Entry 8QMY (X-ray diffraction, 1.90 A resolution); this record covers chain A.

Chain A:
Name: ancestral L-galactono-1,4-lactone dehydrogenase
From: synthetic construct
Notes: EC 1.3.2.3
Sequence (511 residues; numbered 1 to 511; the number before each row is that of its first residue):
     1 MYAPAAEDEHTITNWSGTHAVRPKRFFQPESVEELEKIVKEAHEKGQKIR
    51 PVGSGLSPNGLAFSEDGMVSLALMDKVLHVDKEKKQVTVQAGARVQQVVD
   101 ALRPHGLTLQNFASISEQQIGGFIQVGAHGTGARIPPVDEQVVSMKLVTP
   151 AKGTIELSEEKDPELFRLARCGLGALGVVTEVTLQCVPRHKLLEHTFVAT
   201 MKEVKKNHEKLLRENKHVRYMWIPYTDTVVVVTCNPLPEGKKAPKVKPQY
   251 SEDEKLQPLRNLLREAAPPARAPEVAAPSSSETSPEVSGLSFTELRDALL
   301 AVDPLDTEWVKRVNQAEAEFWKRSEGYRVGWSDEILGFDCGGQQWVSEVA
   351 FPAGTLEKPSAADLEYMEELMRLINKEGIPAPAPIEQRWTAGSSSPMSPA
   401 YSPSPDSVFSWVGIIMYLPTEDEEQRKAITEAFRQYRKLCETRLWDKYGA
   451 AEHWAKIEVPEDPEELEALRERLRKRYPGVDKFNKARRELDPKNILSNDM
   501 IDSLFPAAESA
Unresolved in the structure: 1-8, 239-247, 269-285, 507-511
Residues lining bound ligands: FAD (flavin-adenine dinucleotide): Trp15, Arg50, Pro51, Val52, Gly53, Ser54, Gly55, Leu56, Ser57, Pro58, Leu61, Ala62, Leu71, Ala91, Ala113, Ser114, Ile115, Gln118, Gln119, Gly121, Gly122, Phe123, Gln125, Val126, Ala128, His129, Leu173, Gly174, Gly177, Val178, Val179, Cys340, Arg388, His453, Ala455, Lys456
Reported in the primary citation:
  - binding site for flavin-adenine dinucleotide: Ala113
  - mutagenesis - A113G (300-fold): increased catalytic activity on oxygen
  - catalytic residues: Arg388, Lys456 (proposed by the authors, not directly observed)
  - specificity-determining residues: Gly413
  - mutagenesis - G413N: increased binding to L-gulono-1,4-lactone
  - mutagenesis - G413N: unchanged catalytic activity on L-galactono-1,4-lactone

Overview:
Chain A binds flavin-adenine dinucleotide. The paper reports catalytic residues Arg388 and Lys456; A113G
increases catalytic activity on oxygen.
Chain A is ancestral L-galactono-1,4-lactone dehydrogenase (synthetic construct); the structure, Crystal
structure of ancestral L-galactono-1,4-lactone dehydrogenase, was determined by X-ray diffraction together
with 8QNB, 8QNC and 8QNR from the same study.
